PDB entry 6U5K | electron microscopy, 3.50 A resolution | chains C and U of the 54 polymer chains in the assembly

[Chain C]
Name: Sheath Initiator PA0617
From: Pseudomonas aeruginosa (strain ATCC 15692 / DSM 22644 / CIP 104116 / JCM 14847 / LMG 12228 / 1C / PRS 101 / PAO1)
UniProtKB: G3XD42 (G3XD42_PSEAE); residues 1-108 here = UniProt positions 1-108
Chain sequence (108 residues; each row starts with the number of its first residue):
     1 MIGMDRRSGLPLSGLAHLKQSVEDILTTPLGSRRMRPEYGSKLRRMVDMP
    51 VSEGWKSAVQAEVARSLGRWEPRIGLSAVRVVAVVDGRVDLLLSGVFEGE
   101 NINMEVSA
Unresolved in the structure: 100-108

[Chain U]
Name: Tri1a PA0618
From: Pseudomonas aeruginosa (strain ATCC 15692 / DSM 22644 / CIP 104116 / JCM 14847 / LMG 12228 / 1C / PRS 101 / PAO1)
UniProtKB: G3XCX5 (G3XCX5_PSEAE); numbering as in UniProt (aligned over 1-295)
Chain sequence (295 residues; row label = number of the first residue in the row):
     1 MIIDLSQLPEPEVIENLDFETIYQELLGDFREAMAGEWTAEVESDPVLKL
    51 LQLAAYRELLLRARINDAARAVMLAYASGADLDQIGAGFNVQRLLIRPAQ
   101 PEAVPPVEAQYESDKSLRNRIQLAFEQLSVAGPRNAYIAHALGADGRVAD
   151 ASATSPAPCEVLISVLGVEGNGQAPEAVLQAVRLALNAEDVRPVADRVTV
   201 RSAGIVPYQVKAQLYLFPGPEAELIRAAAEASLRDYISAQRRLGRDIRRS
   251 ALFATLHVEGVQRVELQEPAADVVLDETQAAYCTGYAITLGGVDE
Unresolved in the structure: 293-295
What the authors report for this chain:
  - mutagenesis - H257F: increased stability in response to pH 3.4
  - mutagenesis - A254C: decreased stability

[How chain C and chain U interact]
Pairs across the interface - 32 pairs, chain C then chain U:
  Met-1(C) / Thr-39(U)
  Met-1(C) / Ala-40(U)  hydrophobic
  Met-1(C) / Val-42(U)  hydrophobic
  Ile-2(C) / Glu-37(U)
  Ile-2(C) / Trp-38(U)
  Ile-2(C) / Thr-39(U)  hydrogen bond (backbone-backbone)
  Ile-2(C) / Ala-40(U)  hydrogen bond (backbone-backbone)
  Gly-3(C) / Asp-45(U)
  Met-4(C) / Asp-45(U)
  Met-4(C) / Pro-46(U)
  Met-4(C) / Val-47(U)  hydrophobic
  Arg-6(C) / Pro-46(U)
  Arg-6(C) / Lys-49(U)
  Pro-11(C) / Glu-37(U)
  Gln-20(C) / Pro-46(U)
  Ser-21(C) / Ser-44(U)  hydrogen bond
  Asp-24(C) / Lys-49(U)  salt bridge
  Arg-33(C) / Glu-43(U)  salt bridge
  Arg-33(C) / Leu-48(U)  hydrogen bond (side chain-backbone)
  Arg-33(C) / Lys-49(U)
  Arg-33(C) / Gln-52(U)  hydrogen bond
  Arg-34(C) / Gln-52(U)
  Met-35(C) / Phe-19(U)  hydrophobic
  Arg-36(C) / Glu-20(U)  salt bridge
  Arg-36(C) / Tyr-23(U)
  Arg-36(C) / Glu-43(U)
  Arg-36(C) / Gln-52(U)
  Tyr-39(C) / Glu-43(U)
  Tyr-39(C) / Ser-44(U)
  Trp-70(C) / Val-42(U)
  Trp-70(C) / Glu-43(U)
  Glu-71(C) / Ser-44(U)  hydrogen bond
Other interface residues (no listed pair), chain C (17 interface residues in all): His-17
Other interface residues (no listed pair), chain U (18 interface residues in all): Leu-53, Tyr-56

[In short]
17 residues of chain C face 18 of chain U across their interface, with 6 hydrogen bonds and 3 salt bridges.
Among the polar pairs are Asp-24(C)/Lys-49(U), Arg-33(C)/Glu-43(U) and Arg-36(C)/Glu-20(U). The paper reports
that H257F of chain U increases stability in response to pH 3.4; A254C of chain U reduces stability.
Chain C is Sheath Initiator PA0617 and chain U is Tri1a PA0618, both from Pseudomonas aeruginosa (strain ATCC
15692 / DSM 22644 / CIP 104116 / JCM 14847 / LMG 12228 / 1C / PRS 101 / PAO1); the structure, CryoEM Structure
of Pyocin R2 - postcontracted - baseplate, was determined by electron microscopy (same publication as 6PYT,
6U5B, 6U5F and 6U5J).
